Entry 3J6F (electron microscopy, 4.90 A resolution (low resolution: residue-level contacts below are approximate; hydrogen-bond / salt-bridge calls are withheld)); this record covers chains I and K of the 18 polymer chains in the assembly.

Chain I (and K):
Protein: Tubulin alpha-1A chain
Organism: Sus scrofa
Notes: chain K of this document is another copy of the same molecule, construct and numbering; everything in this record applies to it too
Reference sequence: P02550 (TBA1A_PIG); residue numbers follow UniProt; this construct covers 1-439
Chain sequence (439 residues; row label = number of the first residue in the row):
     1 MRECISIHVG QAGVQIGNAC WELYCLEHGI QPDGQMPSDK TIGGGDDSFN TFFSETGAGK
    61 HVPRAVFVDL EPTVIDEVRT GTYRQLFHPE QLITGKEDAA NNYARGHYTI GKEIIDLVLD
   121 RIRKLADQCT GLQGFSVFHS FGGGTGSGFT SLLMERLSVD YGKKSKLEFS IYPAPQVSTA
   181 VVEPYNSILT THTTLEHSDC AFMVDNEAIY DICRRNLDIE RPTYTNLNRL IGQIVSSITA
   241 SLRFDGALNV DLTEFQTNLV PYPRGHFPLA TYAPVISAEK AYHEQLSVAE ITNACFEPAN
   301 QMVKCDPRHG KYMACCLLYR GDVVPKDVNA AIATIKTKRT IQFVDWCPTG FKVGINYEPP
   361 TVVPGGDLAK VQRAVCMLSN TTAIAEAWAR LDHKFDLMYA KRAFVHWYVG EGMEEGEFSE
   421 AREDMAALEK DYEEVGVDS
Unresolved in the structure: 1, 39-48
Sequence notes: conflict Gly265 (Ala in P02550)
Swiss-Prot annotation at these positions:
  - active site: Glu254
  - binding site (GTP): Gly10, Gln11, Ala12, Gln15, Glu71, Ala99, Ser140, Gly143, Gly144, Thr145, Gly146, Thr179, Glu183, Asn206, Tyr224, Asn228, Leu252
  - binding site (Mg(2+)): Glu71
  - modified residue: Lys40 (N6-acetyllysine), Tyr282 (3'-nitrotyrosine), Ser439 (Phosphoserine)
Small-molecule neighbours: GTP (guanosine-5'-triphosphate): Gly10, Gln11, Ala12, Gln15, Ile16, Asp98, Ala99, Ala100, Asn101, Ser140, Gly143, Gly144, Thr145, Gly146, Ile171, Thr179, Glu183, Asn206, Tyr224, Asn228, Ile231
Reported in the primary citation:
  - catalytic residues: Glu254 (citing earlier work)

How chain I and chain K interact:
Residue-residue contacts - 16 pairs, chain I then chain K:
  Lys280(I) with His88(K)
  Tyr282(I) with His88(K)
  His283(I) with Asp33(K); Thr56(K); Lys60(K); Val62(K); Gln85(K); His88(K)
  Glu284(I) with Thr56(K); His88(K); Lys124(K)
  Gln285(I) with Glu55(K); Thr56(K); Gly57(K)
  Glu290(I) with Gln128(K)
  Lys338(I) with Asp127(K)
Also at the interface, not in a pair above, chain K (13 interface residues in all): Leu86, Glu90

Summary:
The interface between chain I and chain K involves 7 residues on one side and 13 on the other. Ligands of
chain I: GTP. UniProt lists active-site residue Glu254(I), 17 GTP-binding residues and Mg2+-binding residue
Glu71(I) on chain I. From the paper: the catalytic residue Glu254(I).
Both chains are Tubulin alpha-1A chain (Sus scrofa). Entry 3J6F (Minimized average structure of GDP-bound
dynamic microtubules) was determined by electron microscopy (same publication as 3J6E and 3J6G).
